PDB entry 7ZNQ | electron microscopy, 3.04 A resolution | chains y and D of the 6 polymer chains in the assembly

# Chain y
Name: Probable ABC transporter permease protein NosY
Organism: Pseudomonas stutzeri ATCC 14405
UniProtKB: P19845 (NOSY_PSEST); numbering as in UniProt (aligned over 1-276)
Amino-acid sequence (276 residues; row label = number of the first residue in the row):
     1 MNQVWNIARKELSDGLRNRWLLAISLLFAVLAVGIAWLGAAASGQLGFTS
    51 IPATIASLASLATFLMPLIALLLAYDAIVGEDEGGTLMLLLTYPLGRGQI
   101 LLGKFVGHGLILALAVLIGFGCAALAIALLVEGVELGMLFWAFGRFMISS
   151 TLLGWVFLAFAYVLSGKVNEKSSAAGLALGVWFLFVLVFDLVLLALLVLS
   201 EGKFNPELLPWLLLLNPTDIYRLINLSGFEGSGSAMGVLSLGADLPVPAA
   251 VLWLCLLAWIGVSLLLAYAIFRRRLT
Not modelled in the structure: 1, 43-49, 228-244, 276

# Chain D
Name: Probable ABC transporter binding protein NosD
Organism: Pseudomonas stutzeri ATCC 14405
UniProtKB: P19843 (NOSD_PSEST); residue numbers follow UniProt; this construct covers 1-436
Amino-acid sequence (436 residues; row label = number of the first residue in the row):
     1 MFKAQATFSRYSAAVSLLLLFSGAAQAAPQSITTLPLQPDGENRWRLPAG
    51 EYQGQFTIEQPMQLRCEPGAVIQSQGQGSSLLISAPDVLVEGCTLYEWGS
   101 DLTAMDSAVFILPAAERAQISNNRMRGPGFGVFVDGTRDVQVIGNEIDGD
   151 AGVRSQDRGNGIHLFAVSGARVLHNHVRNARDGIYIDTSNGNHLEGNVIE
   201 DVRYGVHYMFANENSLIDNVTRRTRTGYALMQSRKLTVTGNRSEQDQNYG
   251 ILMNYITYSTITGNFVSDVQRGDTGGDSMISGGEGKALFIYNSLFNTIEN
   301 NHFEKSSLGIHLTAGSEDNRISGNAFVGNQQQVKYVASRTQEWSVDGRGN
   351 YWSDYLGWDRNNDGLGDIAYEPNDNVDRLLWLYPQVRLLMNSPSIEVLRW
   401 VQRAFPVIKSPGVQDSHPLMKLPTEKLLTEKQEPTS
Not modelled in the structure: 1-27, 273-282, 430-436
Ion coordination: Cu ion: His207, Met209, Met231 (shared with 1 residue of chain L); Mg2+: Asp359, Asn361, Asp363, Leu365, Asp367

# How chain y and chain D interact
Pairs across the interface - 24 pairs, chain y then chain D:
  Ala56(y) - Asn391(D)  hydrogen bond (backbone-side chain)
  Ser60(y) - Asn391(D)  hydrogen bond
  Ser60(y) - Glu396(D)
  Thr63(y) - Pro393(D)
  Phe64(y) - Pro393(D)  hydrophobic
  Val186(y) - Pro393(D)  hydrophobic
  Leu187(y) - Ser394(D)
  Leu187(y) - Val397(D)  hydrophobic
  Asp190(y) - Leu389(D)
  Asp190(y) - Ser392(D)  hydrogen bond
  Asp190(y) - Ser394(D)
  Leu194(y) - Leu379(D)  hydrophobic
  Leu194(y) - Val386(D)  hydrophobic
  Leu197(y) - Gln385(D)
  Leu197(y) - Val386(D)  hydrophobic
  Val198(y) - Leu379(D)  hydrophobic
  Val198(y) - Tyr383(D)
  Leu209(y) - Gln385(D)
  Pro210(y) - Leu388(D)  hydrophobic
  Leu213(y) - Leu389(D)  hydrophobic
  Arg222(y) - Leu388(D)  hydrogen bond (side chain-backbone)
  Arg222(y) - Asn391(D)
  Arg222(y) - Ser392(D)
  Leu226(y) - Asn391(D)
Interface residues without a listed pair, chain y (20 interface residues in all): Ala59, Leu191, Leu193, Glu201, Gly202
Interface residues without a listed pair, chain D (15 interface residues in all): Met390, Ile395, Leu398

# In short
The interface between chain y and chain D involves 20 residues on one side and 15 on the other, with 4
hydrogen bonds. Polar pairs include Ala56(y)-Asn391(D), Ser60(y)-Asn391(D) and Asp190(y)-Ser392(D). His207(D),
Met209(D) and Met231(D) form the Cu ion site.
Here chain y is Probable ABC transporter permease protein NosY and chain D is Probable ABC transporter binding
protein NosD, both from Pseudomonas stutzeri ATCC 14405. Entry 7ZNQ (ABC transporter complex NosDFYL in GDN)
was determined by electron microscopy, deposited together with 7O0Y, 7O0Z, 7O10, 7O11, 7O12, 7O13 and 10
further entries.
